PDB entry 6H06 | X-ray diffraction, 2.63 A resolution | chains H and L of the 3 polymer chains in the assembly

== Chain H ==
Name: Human fab antibody fragment of cbtau-22.1
Source organism: Homo sapiens
Notes: fragment: fab antibody fragment; antibody fragment or engineered binder
Sequence (224 residues; numbered 1 to 224; the number before each row is that of its first residue):
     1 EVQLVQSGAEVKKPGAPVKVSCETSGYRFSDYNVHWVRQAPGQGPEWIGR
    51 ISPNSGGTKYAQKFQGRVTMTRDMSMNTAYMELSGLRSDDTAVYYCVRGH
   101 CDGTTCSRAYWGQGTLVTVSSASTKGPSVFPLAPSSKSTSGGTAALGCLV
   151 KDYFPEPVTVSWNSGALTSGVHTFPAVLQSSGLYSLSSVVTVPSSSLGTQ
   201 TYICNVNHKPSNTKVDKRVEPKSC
Disordered / not traced: 137-141, 223-224
Modified / non-standard residues: Glu1 (pyroglutamic acid; PCA)
Disulfide bonds: Cys22-Cys96, Cys101-Cys106, Cys148-Cys204
What the authors report for this chain:
  - mutagenesis - N33F/S52R: increased binding to Microtubule-associated protein tau

== Chain L ==
Name: Human fab antibody fragment of hcbtau-22.1
Source organism: Homo sapiens
Notes: fragment: fab antibody fragment; antibody fragment or engineered binder
Sequence (219 residues; row label = number of the first residue in the row):
     1 DVVMTQSPLSLPVTPGEPASISCRSSQSLLHRSGHKYLHWYLQRPGQSPQ
    51 VLIYLGSNRASGVPDRFSGSGSGTDFTLKISRVEAEDVGLYYCMQTLQTP
   101 WTFGQGTKVEIKRTVAAPSVFIFPPSDEQLKSGTASVVCLLNNFYPREAK
   151 VQWKVDNALQSGNSQESVTEQDSKDSTYSLSSTLTLSKADYEKHKVYACE
   201 VTHQGLSSPVTKSFNRGEC
Disordered / not traced: 219
Disulfide bonds: Cys23-Cys93, Cys139-Cys199

== Chain H / chain L interface ==
Pairs across the interface (63):
  His35(H) with Trp101(L)
  Val37(H) with Phe103(L), hydrophobic
  Gln39(H) with Gln43(L); Tyr92(L), hydrogen bond
  Pro45(H) with Tyr41(L); Tyr92(L); Phe103(L)
  Trp47(H) with Thr99(L); Pro100(L), hydrophobic; Trp101(L)
  Lys59(H) with Thr99(L), hydrogen bond
  Tyr95(H) with Gln47(L); Pro49(L)
  Val97(H) with Trp101(L), hydrophobic
  His100(H) with His39(L), hydrogen bond; Thr96(L); Trp101(L)
  Cys101(H) with Tyr37(L), hydrogen bond
  Cys106(H) with Tyr37(L), hydrogen bond; Leu55(L)
  Ser107(H) with Leu55(L)
  Arg108(H) with Val51(L); Tyr54(L); Ala60(L)
  Ala109(H) with Val51(L)
  Trp111(H) with Ser48(L); Pro49(L), hydrophobic; Val51(L)
  Gly112(H) with Ser48(L), hydrogen bond (backbone-side chain)
  Val129(H) with Glu128(L)
  Phe130(H) with Ser126(L); Glu128(L); Gln129(L)
  Leu132(H) with Phe123(L); Val138(L), hydrophobic
  Ala133(H) with Phe123(L)
  Thr143(H) with Phe121(L)
  Ala145(H) with Phe121(L), hydrophobic; Phe123(L)
  Leu149(H) with Ser136(L)
  Lys151(H) with Gln129(L); Ser136(L)
  His172(H) with Asn142(L); Asn143(L); Ser179(L), hydrogen bond
  Phe174(H) with Leu140(L), hydrophobic; Ser167(L); Thr169(L); Ser179(L); Leu180(L); Ser181(L)
  Pro175(H) with Ser167(L), hydrogen bond (backbone-side chain); Val168(L)
  Val177(H) with Gln165(L); Glu166(L); Ser167(L)
  Leu178(H) with Gln165(L), hydrogen bond (backbone-side chain)
  Gln179(H) with Gln165(L)
  Ser187(H) with Ser181(L), hydrogen bond
  Val189(H) with Leu140(L), hydrophobic
  Thr191(H) with Asn142(L)
  Lys217(H) with Glu128(L), salt bridge
  Lys222(H) with Asp127(L), salt bridge
Also at the interface, not in a pair above, chain H (41 interface residues in all): Gly44, Glu46, Gln113, Pro131, Ala144, Leu146
Also at the interface, not in a pair above, chain L (40 interface residues in all): Met94, Ser132, Thr134, Asp172

== Summary ==
The interface between chain H and chain L involves 41 residues on one side and 40 on the other, with 10
hydrogen bonds and 2 salt bridges. Among the polar pairs are Lys217(H)-Glu128(L), Lys222(H)-Asp127(L) and
Gln39(H)-Tyr92(L). From the paper: N33F/S52R of chain H increase binding to Microtubule-associated protein
tau.
Chain H is Human fab antibody fragment of cbtau-22.1 and chain L is Human fab antibody fragment of
hcbtau-22.1, both from Homo sapiens; the structure, Fab cbtau-22.1 in complex with tau peptide V1088-5, was
determined by X-ray diffraction, deposited together with 6H0E.
